PDB entry 5GMY | X-ray diffraction, 3.50 A resolution | chains A and B

# Chain A
Protein: Transmembrane oligosaccharyl transferase, putative
Organism: Archaeoglobus fulgidus DSM 4304
Notes: EC 2.4.99.18
UniProtKB: O29867 (O29867_ARCFU); residue numbers follow UniProt; this construct covers 1-868
Sequence (875 residues; row label = number of the first residue in the row):
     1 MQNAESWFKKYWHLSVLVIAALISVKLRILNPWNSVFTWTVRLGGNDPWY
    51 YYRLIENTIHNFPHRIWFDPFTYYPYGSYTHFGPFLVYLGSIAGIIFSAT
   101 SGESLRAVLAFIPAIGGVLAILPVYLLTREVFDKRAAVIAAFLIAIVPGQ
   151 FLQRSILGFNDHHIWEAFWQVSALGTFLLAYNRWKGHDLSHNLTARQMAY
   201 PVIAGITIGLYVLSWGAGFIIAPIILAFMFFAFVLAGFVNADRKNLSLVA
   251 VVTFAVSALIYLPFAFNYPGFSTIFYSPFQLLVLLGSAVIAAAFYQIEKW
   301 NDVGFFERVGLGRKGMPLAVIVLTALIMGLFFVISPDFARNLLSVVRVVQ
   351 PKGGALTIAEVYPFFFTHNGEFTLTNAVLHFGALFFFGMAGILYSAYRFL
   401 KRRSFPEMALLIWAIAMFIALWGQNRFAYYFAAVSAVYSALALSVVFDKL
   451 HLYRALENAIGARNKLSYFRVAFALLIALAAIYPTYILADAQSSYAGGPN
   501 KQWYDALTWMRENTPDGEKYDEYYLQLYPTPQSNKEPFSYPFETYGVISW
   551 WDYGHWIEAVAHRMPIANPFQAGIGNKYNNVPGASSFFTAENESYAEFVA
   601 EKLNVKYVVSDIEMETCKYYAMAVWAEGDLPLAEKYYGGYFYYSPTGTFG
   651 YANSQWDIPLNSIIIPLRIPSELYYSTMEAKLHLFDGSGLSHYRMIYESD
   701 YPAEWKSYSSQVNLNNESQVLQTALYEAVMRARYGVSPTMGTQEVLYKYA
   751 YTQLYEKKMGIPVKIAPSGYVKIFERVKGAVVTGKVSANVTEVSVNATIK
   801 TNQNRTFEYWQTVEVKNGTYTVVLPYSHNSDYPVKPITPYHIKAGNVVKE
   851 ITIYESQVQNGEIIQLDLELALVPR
Unresolved in the structure: 1-4, 335-350, 869-875
Differences from the reference sequence: engineered mutation Cys617 (Gly in O29867); expression tag (869-875)
Metal / ion sites: Mg2+: Asp47, Asp161
Swiss-Prot annotation at these positions:
  - region: Trp550 to Asp552 (Interacts with target acceptor peptide in protein substrate)
  - motif: Gly45 to Asp47 (DXD motif 1), Asp161 to His163 (DXD motif 2), Thr357 to Glu360 (TIXE motif), Trp550 to Gly554 (WWDYG motif), Glu613 to Thr616, Lys618 to Met622 (DKi motif)
  - binding site (Mn(2+)): Asp47, Asp161, His163
  - binding site (a glycophospholipid): His81, His162, Arg426
  - site: Asp47 (Interacts with target acceptor peptide in protein substrate), Arg154 (Important for catalytic activity), Glu360 (Interacts with target acceptor peptide in protein substrate), Lys618 (Interacts with target acceptor peptide in protein substrate)
  - mutagenesis: Asp47 (D47A/N: Complete loss of catalytic activity; D47E: Reduces catalytic activity by 80%), His81 (H81E: Complete loss of catalytic activity), Asp161 (D161A: Complete loss of catalytic activity), His162 (H162E: Complete loss of catalytic activity), His163 (H163A/D: Complete loss of catalytic activity), Glu360 (E360A/N: Complete loss of catalytic activity; E360Q: Reduces catalytic activity by 70%), Arg426 (R426A: Complete loss of catalytic activity; R426K: No effect)

# Chain B
Protein: acceptor peptide, ARG-TYR-ASN-VAL-THR-ALA-CYS
Sequence (7 residues; row label = number of the first residue in the row):
     1 RYNVTAC

# Chain A / chain B interface
Contacting residue pairs (26; chain A residue first):
  Gly45(A) - Tyr2(B)
  Asn46(A) - Tyr2(B)
  Asn46(A) - Asn3(B)
  Asn46(A) - Val4(B)
  Asp47(A) - Asn3(B)
  Gln150(A) - Arg1(B)
  Gln153(A) - Arg1(B)
  Gln153(A) - Tyr2(B)  hydrogen bond
  Arg154(A) - Arg1(B)  hydrogen bond (side chain-backbone)
  Phe159(A) - Tyr2(B)  hydrophobic
  Thr357(A) - Ala6(B)  hydrogen bond (backbone-backbone)
  Ala359(A) - Arg1(B)
  Ala359(A) - Val4(B)  hydrogen bond (backbone-backbone)
  Glu360(A) - Arg1(B)
  Glu360(A) - Tyr2(B)
  Glu360(A) - Asn3(B)  hydrogen bond
  Trp550(A) - Thr5(B)
  Trp551(A) - Asn3(B)
  Trp551(A) - Thr5(B)
  Asp552(A) - Asn3(B)
  Asp552(A) - Val4(B)
  Asp552(A) - Thr5(B)  hydrogen bond
  Cys617(A) - Ala6(B)
  Cys617(A) - Cys7(B)
  Lys618(A) - Val4(B)
  Lys618(A) - Thr5(B)
Also at the interface, not in a pair above, chain A (19 interface residues in all): Ile358, Tyr495, Glu613, Ala621

# In short
Chain A and chain B form an interface of 19 and 7 residues respectively; the contacts include 6 hydrogen
bonds. Polar contacts include Gln153(A)-Tyr2(B), Arg154(A)-Arg1(B) and Glu360(A)-Asn3(B). Curated annotation
(UniProt) lists 3 Mn2+-binding residues, 3 glycophospholipid-binding residues and 7 mutagenesis sites on chain
A.
Chain A is Transmembrane oligosaccharyl transferase, putative (Archaeoglobus fulgidus DSM 4304) and chain B is
acceptor peptide, ARG-TYR-ASN-VAL-THR-ALA-CYS; the structure, Crystal structure of the Archaeoglobus fulgidus
oligosaccharyltransferase (O29867_ARCFU) tethered with an acceptor peptide containing the NVT ..., was
determined by X-ray diffraction.
